3R7Q - chain A; structure by X-ray diffraction, 2.50 A resolution.

[Chain A]
Protein: Phosphatidylinositol-4,5-bisphosphate 3-kinase catalytic subunit gamma isoform
From: Homo sapiens
Notes: EC 2.7.1.153
Reference sequence: P48736 (PK3CG_HUMAN); numbering as in UniProt (aligned over 144-1102)
Sequence (966 residues; row label = number of the first residue in the row):
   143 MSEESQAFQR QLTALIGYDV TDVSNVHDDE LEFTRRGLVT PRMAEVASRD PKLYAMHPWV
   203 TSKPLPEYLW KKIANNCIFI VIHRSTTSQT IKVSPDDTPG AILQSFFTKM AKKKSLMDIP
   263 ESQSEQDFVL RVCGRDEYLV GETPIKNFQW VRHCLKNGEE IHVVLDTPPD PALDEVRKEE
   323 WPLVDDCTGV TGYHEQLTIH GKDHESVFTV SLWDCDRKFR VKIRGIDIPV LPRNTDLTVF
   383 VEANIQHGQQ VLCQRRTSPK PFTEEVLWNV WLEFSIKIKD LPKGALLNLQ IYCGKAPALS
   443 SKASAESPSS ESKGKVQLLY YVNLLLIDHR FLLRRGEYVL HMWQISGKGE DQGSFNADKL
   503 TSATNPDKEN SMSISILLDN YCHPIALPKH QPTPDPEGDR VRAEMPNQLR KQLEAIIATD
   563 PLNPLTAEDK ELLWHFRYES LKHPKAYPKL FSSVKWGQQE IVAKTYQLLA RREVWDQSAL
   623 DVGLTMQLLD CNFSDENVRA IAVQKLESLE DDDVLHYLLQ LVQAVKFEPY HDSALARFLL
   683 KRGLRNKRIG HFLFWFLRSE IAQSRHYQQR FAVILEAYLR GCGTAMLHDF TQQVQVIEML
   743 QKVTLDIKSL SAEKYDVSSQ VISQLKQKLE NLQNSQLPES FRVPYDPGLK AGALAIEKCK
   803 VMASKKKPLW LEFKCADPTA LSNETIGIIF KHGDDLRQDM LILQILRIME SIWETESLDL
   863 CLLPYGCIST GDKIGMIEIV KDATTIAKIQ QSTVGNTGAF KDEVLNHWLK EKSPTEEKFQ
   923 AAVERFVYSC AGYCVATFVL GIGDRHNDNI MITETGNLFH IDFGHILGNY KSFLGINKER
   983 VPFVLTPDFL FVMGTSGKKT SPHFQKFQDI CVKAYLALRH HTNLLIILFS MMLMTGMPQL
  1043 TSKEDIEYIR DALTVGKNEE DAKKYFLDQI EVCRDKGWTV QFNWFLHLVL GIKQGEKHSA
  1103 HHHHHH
Disordered / not traced: 254-266, 323-356, 375-376, 436-459, 490-496, 529-543, 895-898, 968-980, 1092-1108
Construct notes: initiating methionine (143); expression tag (1103-1108)
Small-molecule neighbours: FAV (N-(2-chlorophenyl)-N-methyl-4H-thieno[3,2-c]chromene-2-carboxamide): Met-804, Ser-806, Pro-810, Trp-812, Ile-831, Lys-833, Asp-841, Tyr-867, Ile-879, Glu-880, Ile-881, Val-882, Ala-885, Met-953, Phe-961, Ile-963, Asp-964

[Overview]
Bound to chain A: compound FAV.
Chain A is Phosphatidylinositol-4,5-bisphosphate 3-kinase catalytic subunit gamma isoform (Homo sapiens); the
structure, Structure-based design of thienobenzoxepin inhibitors of PI3- kinase, was determined by X-ray
diffraction together with 3R7R from the same study.
